6NMI - chains B and H of the 8 polymer chains in the assembly; structure by electron microscopy, 3.70 A resolution.

Chain B:
Molecule: General transcription and DNA repair factor IIH helicase subunit XPD
Source organism: Homo sapiens
Amino-acid sequence (760 residues; numbered 1 to 760; the number before each row is that of its first residue; X marks 27 residues of unknown identity (built as UNK)):
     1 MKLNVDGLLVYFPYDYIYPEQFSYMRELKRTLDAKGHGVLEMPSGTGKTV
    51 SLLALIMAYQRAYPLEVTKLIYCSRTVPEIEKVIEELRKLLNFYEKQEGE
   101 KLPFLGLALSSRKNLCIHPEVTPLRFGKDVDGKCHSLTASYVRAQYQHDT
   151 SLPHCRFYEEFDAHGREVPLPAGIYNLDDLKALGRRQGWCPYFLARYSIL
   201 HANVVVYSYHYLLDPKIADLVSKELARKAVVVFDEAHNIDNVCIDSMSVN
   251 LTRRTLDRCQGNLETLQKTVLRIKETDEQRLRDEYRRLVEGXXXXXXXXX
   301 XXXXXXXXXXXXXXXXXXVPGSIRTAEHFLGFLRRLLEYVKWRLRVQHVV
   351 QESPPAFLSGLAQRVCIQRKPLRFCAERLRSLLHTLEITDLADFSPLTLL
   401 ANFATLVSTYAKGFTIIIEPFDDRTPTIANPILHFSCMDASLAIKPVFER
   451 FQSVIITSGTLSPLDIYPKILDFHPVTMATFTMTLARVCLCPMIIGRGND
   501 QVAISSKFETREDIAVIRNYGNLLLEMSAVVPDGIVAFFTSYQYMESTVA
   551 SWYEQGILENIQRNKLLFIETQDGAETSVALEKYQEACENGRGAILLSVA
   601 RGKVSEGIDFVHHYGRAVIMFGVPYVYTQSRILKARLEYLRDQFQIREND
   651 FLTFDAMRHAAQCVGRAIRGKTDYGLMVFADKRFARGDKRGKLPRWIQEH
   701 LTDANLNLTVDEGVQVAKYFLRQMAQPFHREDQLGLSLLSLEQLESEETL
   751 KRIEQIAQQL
Bound ions: 4Fe-4S cluster Fe: C116, C134, C155, C190
Small-molecule neighbours: 4Fe-4S cluster (SF4): R112, C116, I117, H118, V121, C134, T138, C155, F157, Y158, C190, Y192, F193
Reported in the primary citation:
  - disease-associated variants - Y18H, R112H (citing earlier work)
  - binding site for 4Fe-4S cluster: Y158, Y192, F193 (citing earlier work)
  - disease-associated variants - R722W: decreased binding to General transcription factor IIH subunit 2, p44 (proposed by the authors, not directly observed)
  - disease-associated variants - R616P, D673G, G675R (proposed by the authors, not directly observed)
  - contacts within the chain: D240-R658 (salt bridge)
  - disease-associated variants - R658C: decreased stability (citing earlier work)

Chain H:
Molecule: CDK-activating kinase assembly factor MAT1
Source organism: Homo sapiens
Reference sequence: P51948 (MAT1_HUMAN); numbering as in UniProt (aligned over 1-309)
Amino-acid sequence (309 residues; numbered 1 to 309; the number before each row is that of its first residue):
     1 MDDQGCPRCKTTKYRNPSLKLMVNVCGHTLCESCVDLLFVRGAGNCPECG
    51 TPLRKSNFRVQLFEDPTVDKEVEIRKKVLKIYNKREEDFPSLREYNDFLE
   101 EVEEIVFNLTNNVDLDNTKKKMEIYQKENKDVIQKNKLKLTREQEELEEA
   151 LEVERQENEQRRLFIQKEEQLQQILKRKNKQAFLDELESSDLPVALLLAQ
   201 HKDRSTQLEMQLEKPKPVKPVTFSTGIKMGQHISLAPIHKLEEALYEYQP
   251 LQIETYGPHVPELEMLGRLGYLNHVRAASPQDLAGGYTSSLACHRALQDA
   301 FSGLFWQPS
Disordered / not traced: 211-309
Bound ions: Zn2+ site 1: C6, C9, C31, C34; Zn2+ site 2: C26, H28, C46, C49

How chain B and chain H interact:
Pairs across the interface (33; chain B residue first):
  R253(B) with D2(H)
  Q260(B) with D65(H)
  V289(B) with R93(H)
  E290(B) with R93(H)
  V319(B) with N96(H)
  G321(B) with N96(H)
  S322(B) with L99(H); E100(H); E103(H)
  R324(B) with N96(H); D97(H), salt bridge; E100(H)
  T325(B) with E100(H), hydrogen bond
  H328(B) with E100(H), salt bridge; E103(H), salt bridge; F107(H)
  R334(B) with V68(H)
  R335(B) with E71(H), salt bridge; R75(H)
  E338(B) with F63(H); E64(H); D65(H); V68(H)
  W342(B) with L62(H)
  R345(B) with M1(H); L19(H); L62(H)
  V365(B) with F63(H), hydrophobic
  C366(B) with R75(H); K76(H); L79(H), hydrophobic
  R641(B) with R161(H)
  D642(B) with R161(H), salt bridge
Also at the interface, not in a pair above, chain B (27 interface residues in all): I323, G331, Y339, S353, Q363, R364, Q368, K370
Also at the interface, not in a pair above, chain H (27 interface residues in all): V72, L92, Y95, E104, V106, Q144, E154

Overview:
The chain B/chain H interface involves 27 residues from each chain, with 1 hydrogen bond and 5 salt bridges.
Polar contacts include R324(B)-D97(H), H328(B)-E100(H) and H328(B)-E103(H). From the paper: a binding site for
4Fe-4S cluster at Y158(B), Y192(B) and F193(B); R722W of chain B reduces binding to General transcription
factor IIH subunit 2, p44.
Here chain B is General transcription and DNA repair factor IIH helicase subunit XPD and chain H is
CDK-activating kinase assembly factor MAT1, both from Homo sapiens. Entry 6NMI (Cryo-EM structure of the human
TFIIH core complex) was determined by electron microscopy.
